Entry 7YUB (electron microscopy, 3.22 A resolution); this record covers chains H and L of the 4 polymer chains in the assembly.

# Chain H
Protein: NbFab-H-chain
Organism: synthetic construct
Chain sequence (246 residues; row label = number of the first residue in the row):
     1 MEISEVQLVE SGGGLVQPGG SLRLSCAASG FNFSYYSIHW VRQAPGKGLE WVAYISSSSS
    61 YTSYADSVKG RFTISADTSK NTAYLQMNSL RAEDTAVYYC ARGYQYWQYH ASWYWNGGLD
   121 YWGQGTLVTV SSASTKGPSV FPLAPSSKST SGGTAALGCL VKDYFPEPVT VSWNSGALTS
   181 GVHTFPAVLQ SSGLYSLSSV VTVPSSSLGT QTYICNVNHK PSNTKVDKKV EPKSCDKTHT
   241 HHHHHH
Not modelled in the structure: 1-3, 233-246
Disulfide bonds: Cys26-Cys100, Cys159-Cys215

# Chain L
Protein: NbFab-L-chain
Organism: synthetic construct
Chain sequence (216 residues; each row starts with the number of its first residue):
     1 MSDIQMTQSP SSLSASVGDR VTITCRASQS VSSAVAWYQQ KPGKAPKLLI YSASSLYSGV
    61 PSRFSGSRSG TDFTLTISSL QPEDFATYYC QQSSSSLITF GQGTKVEIKR TVAAPSVFIF
   121 PPSDSQLKSG TASVVCLLNN FYPREAKVQW KVDNALQSGN SQESVTEQDS KDSTYSLSST
   181 LTLSKADYEK HKVYACEVTH QGLSSPVTKS FNRGEC
Not modelled in the structure: 1-3
Disulfide bonds: Cys25-Cys90, Cys136-Cys196

# How chain H and chain L interact
Contacting residue pairs (59; chain H residue first):
  His39(H) - Ile98(L)
  Gln43(H) - Gln40(L)  hydrogen bond
  Leu49(H) - Tyr89(L)  hydrophobic
  Trp51(H) - Ile98(L)
  Ser63(H) - Ser96(L)
  Tyr64(H) - Leu97(L)
  Tyr99(H) - Lys44(L)
  Trp107(H) - Ser93(L)
  Trp107(H) - Ser96(L)
  Gln108(H) - Ser96(L)  hydrogen bond
  Ala111(H) - Ser93(L)
  Ser112(H) - Val31(L)
  Ser112(H) - Ala34(L)
  Trp113(H) - Val31(L)
  Trp113(H) - Ser32(L)
  Trp113(H) - Ser33(L)  hydrogen bond (backbone-side chain)
  Trp113(H) - Ala34(L)
  Trp113(H) - Arg68(L)
  Tyr114(H) - Ser33(L)  hydrogen bond (backbone-side chain)
  Trp115(H) - Ser52(L)  hydrogen bond (backbone-side chain)
  Asn116(H) - Ala34(L)  hydrogen bond (side chain-backbone)
  Asn116(H) - Val35(L)
  Asn116(H) - Ala36(L)
  Asn116(H) - Gln91(L)
  Gly117(H) - Tyr51(L)
  Leu119(H) - Tyr38(L)  hydrogen bond (backbone-side chain)
  Leu119(H) - Leu48(L)
  Asp120(H) - Leu48(L)
  Asp120(H) - Tyr57(L)
  Trp122(H) - Tyr38(L)
  Trp122(H) - Pro46(L)
  Gly123(H) - Ala45(L)
  Phe141(H) - Ser123(L)
  Phe141(H) - Ser125(L)
  Phe141(H) - Gln126(L)
  Pro142(H) - Ser123(L)
  Leu143(H) - Phe120(L)  hydrophobic
  Lys148(H) - Phe118(L)
  Lys148(H) - Ile119(L)
  Lys148(H) - Ser210(L)  hydrogen bond (side chain-backbone)
  Lys148(H) - Phe211(L)
  Ser149(H) - Phe118(L)
  Ser149(H) - Phe120(L)
  Ala156(H) - Phe118(L)  hydrophobic
  Ala156(H) - Phe120(L)
  Leu160(H) - Gln126(L)
  His183(H) - Asn139(L)
  Phe185(H) - Leu137(L)  hydrophobic
  Phe185(H) - Ser164(L)
  Phe185(H) - Thr166(L)
  Phe185(H) - Ser176(L)
  Phe185(H) - Leu177(L)
  Phe185(H) - Ser178(L)
  Pro186(H) - Val165(L)
  Val188(H) - Gln162(L)
  Val188(H) - Ser164(L)
  Leu189(H) - Gln162(L)
  Gln190(H) - Gln162(L)  hydrogen bond
  Thr202(H) - Asn139(L)
Interface residues without a listed pair, chain H (40 interface residues in all): Gly48, Gly118, Tyr121, Ala144, Ser151, Val200
Interface residues without a listed pair, chain L (44 interface residues in all): Gln92, Ser95, Phe100, Val117, Asp169

# Summary
40 residues of chain H face 44 of chain L across their interface; the contacts include 9 hydrogen bonds. Among
the polar pairs are Gln43(H)-Gln40(L), Gln108(H)-Ser96(L) and Trp113(H)-Ser33(L).
Here chain H is NbFab-H-chain and chain L is NbFab-L-chain, both from synthetic construct. Entry 7YUB
(S1P-bound human SPNS2) was determined by electron microscopy, deposited together with 8KAE, 7YUD and 7YUF.
